Entry 4BP3 (X-ray diffraction, 1.75 A resolution); this record covers chain A.

[Chain A]
Molecule: Spermidine synthase
From: Plasmodium falciparum
Notes: EC 2.5.1.16
UniProtKB: Q8II73 (Q8II73_PLAF7); numbering as in UniProt (aligned over 40-321)
Amino-acid sequence (283 residues; row label = number of the first residue in the row):
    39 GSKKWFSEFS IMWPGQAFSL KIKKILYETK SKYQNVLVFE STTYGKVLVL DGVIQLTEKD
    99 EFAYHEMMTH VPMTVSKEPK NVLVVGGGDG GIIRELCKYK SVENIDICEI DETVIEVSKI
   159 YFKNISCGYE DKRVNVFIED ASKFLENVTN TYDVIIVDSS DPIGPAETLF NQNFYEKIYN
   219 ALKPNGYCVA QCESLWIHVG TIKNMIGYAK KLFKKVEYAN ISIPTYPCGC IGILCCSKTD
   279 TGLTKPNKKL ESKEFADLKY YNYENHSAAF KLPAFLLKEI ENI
Unresolved in the structure: 39-40
Differences from the reference sequence: expression tag (39)
Ligand contacts:
  - 4-methylaniline (4MN): W51, V91, I92, Q93, Y102, D196, S197, S198, D199, Q229, Y264, P265, I269
  - S4M (5'-[(S)-(3-aminopropyl)(methyl)-lambda~4~-sulfanyl]-5'-deoxyadenosine): Q72, L86, L88, Q93, L94, Y102, H103, G124, G125, G126, D127, C146, E147, I148, D149, V152, E177, D178, A179, D196, S197, S198, P203, A204, T206, L207, Y264
From the paper describing this entry:
  - binding site for 4-methylaniline: D199, Y264
  - binding site for S4M: H103, D127, D196, P203

[Summary]
Chain A binds 4-methylaniline and compound S4M. From the paper: a binding site for S4M at H103, D127 and D196
among others; a binding site for 4-methylaniline at D199 and Y264.
Chain A is Spermidine synthase (Plasmodium falciparum); the structure, Crystal Structure of Plasmodium
Falciparum Spermidine Synthase in Complex with DECARBOXYLATED S-ADENOSYLMETHIONINE5' AND 4- METHYLANILINE, was
determined by X-ray diffraction (same publication as 4CWA, 4CXM, 4UOE and 4BP1).
